6PBV - chains A and G of the 3 polymer chains in the assembly; structure by X-ray diffraction, 1.57 A resolution.

Chain A:
Molecule: Fab668 light chain
Source organism: Homo sapiens
Amino-acid sequence (216 residues; each row starts with the number of its first residue; note: 1 number in that range is skipped by the numbering (no residue carries it; nothing is unmodelled there); a row labelled like 27A-27C holds insertion residues (27A, then the next letters in order)):
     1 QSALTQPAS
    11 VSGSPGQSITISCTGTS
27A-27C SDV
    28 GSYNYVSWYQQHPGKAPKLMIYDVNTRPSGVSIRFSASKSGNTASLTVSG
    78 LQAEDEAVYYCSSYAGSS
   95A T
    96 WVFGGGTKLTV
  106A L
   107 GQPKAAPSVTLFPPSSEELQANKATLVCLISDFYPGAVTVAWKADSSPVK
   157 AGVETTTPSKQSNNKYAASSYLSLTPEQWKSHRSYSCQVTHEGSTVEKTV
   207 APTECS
Unresolved in the structure: 1-2, 209-212
Disulfides: Cys-23/Cys-88, Cys-134/Cys-193

Chain G:
Molecule: Junctional peptide
Amino-acid sequence (16 residues; each row starts with the number of its first residue; numbering starts at 0):
     0 XKQPADGNPDPNANPX
Unresolved in the structure: 0-5
Modified positions: ACE (acetyl group) at position 0; NH2 (amino group) at position 15
What the authors report for this chain:
  - contacts within the chain: Asn-11/Asn-13 (hydrogen bond)

Interface between chain A and chain G:
Contacting residue pairs (13):
  Ser-29(A) / Pro-8(G)
  Tyr-30(A) / Pro-8(G)
  Tyr-30(A) / Pro-10(G)
  Asn-31(A) / Pro-8(G)  hydrogen bond (backbone-backbone)
  Asn-31(A) / Asp-9(G)  hydrogen bond
  Tyr-32(A) / Asp-9(G)  hydrogen bond (side chain-backbone)
  Tyr-32(A) / Pro-10(G)  hydrogen bond (side chain-backbone)
  Tyr-91(A) / Pro-10(G)  hydrophobic
  Tyr-91(A) / Ala-12(G)  hydrophobic
  Ser-95(A) / Ala-12(G)  hydrogen bond (side chain-backbone)
  Ser-95(A) / Asn-13(G)
  Ser-95(A) / Pro-14(G)
  Trp-96(A) / Ala-12(G)  hydrophobic
Other interface residues (no listed pair), chain G (8 interface residues in all): Asn-7, Asn-11
The authors on this interface:
  - pairs named by the authors: Tyr-91(A)/Ala-12(G) (hydrophobic contact)
  - epitope / paratope residues, chain A: Tyr-91(A)
  - epitope / paratope residues, chain G: Ala-12(G)

In short:
7 residues of chain A face 8 of chain G across their interface, with 5 hydrogen bonds. Among the polar pairs
are Asn-31(A)/Asp-9(G), Tyr-32(A)/Asp-9(G) and Tyr-32(A)/Pro-10(G). The paper describes a hydrophobic contact
between Tyr-91(A) and Ala-12(G). The paper reports epitope/paratope residues Tyr-91(A) and Ala-12(G); contacts
within the chain involving Asn-11(G) and Asn-13(G).
Chain A is Fab668 light chain (Homo sapiens) and chain G is Junctional peptide; the structure, Crystal
structure of Fab668 complex, was determined by X-ray diffraction together with 6PBW from the same study.
